Entry 6DVW (electron microscopy, 4.30 A resolution (low resolution: residue-level contacts below are approximate; hydrogen-bond / salt-bridge calls are withheld)); this record covers chains A and D of the 4 polymer chains in the assembly.

# Chain A (and D)
Protein: Transient receptor potential cation channel subfamily V member 3
Organism: Mus musculus
Notes: chain D of this document is another copy of the same molecule, construct and numbering; everything in this record applies to it too
UniProt: Q8K424 (TRPV3_MOUSE); residue numbers follow UniProt; this construct covers 3-791
Chain sequence (791 residues; row label = number of the first residue in the row):
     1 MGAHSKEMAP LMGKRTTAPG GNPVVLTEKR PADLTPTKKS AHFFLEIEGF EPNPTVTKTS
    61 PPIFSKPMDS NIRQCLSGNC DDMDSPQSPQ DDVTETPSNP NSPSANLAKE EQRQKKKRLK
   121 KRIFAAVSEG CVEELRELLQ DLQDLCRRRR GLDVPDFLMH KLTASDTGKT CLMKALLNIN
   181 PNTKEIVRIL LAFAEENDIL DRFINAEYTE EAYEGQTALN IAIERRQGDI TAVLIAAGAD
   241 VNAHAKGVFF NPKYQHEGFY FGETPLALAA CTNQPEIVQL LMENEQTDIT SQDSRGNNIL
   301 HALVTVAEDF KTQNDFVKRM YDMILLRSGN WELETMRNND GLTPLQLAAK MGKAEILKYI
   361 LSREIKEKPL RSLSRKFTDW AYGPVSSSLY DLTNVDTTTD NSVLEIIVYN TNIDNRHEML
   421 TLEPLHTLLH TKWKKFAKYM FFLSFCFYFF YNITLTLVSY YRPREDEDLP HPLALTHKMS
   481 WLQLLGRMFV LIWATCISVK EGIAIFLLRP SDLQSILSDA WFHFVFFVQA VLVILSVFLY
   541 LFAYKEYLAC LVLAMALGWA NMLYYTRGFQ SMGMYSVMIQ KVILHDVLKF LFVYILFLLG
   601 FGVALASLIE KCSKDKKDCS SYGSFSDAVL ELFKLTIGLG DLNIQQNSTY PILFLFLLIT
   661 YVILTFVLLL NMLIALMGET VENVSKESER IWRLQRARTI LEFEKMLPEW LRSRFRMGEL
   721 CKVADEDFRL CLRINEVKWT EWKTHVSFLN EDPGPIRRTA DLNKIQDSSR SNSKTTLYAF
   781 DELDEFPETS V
Disordered / not traced: 1-114, 759-791
Construct notes: initiating methionine (1); expression tag (2)
UniProt features mapped onto this chain:
  - binding site (Na(+)): Gly638
Reported in the primary citation:
  - self-association interface (contacts with another copy of this molecule): Val737 to Ile756
  - mutagenesis - H426A: unchanged signaling in response to camphor

# Interface between chain A and chain D
Pairs across the interface (71; chain A residue first):
  Trp380(A) - Glu257(D)
  Ala381(A) - Arg225(D)
  Tyr382(A) - Gln216(D)
  Tyr382(A) - Glu224(D)
  Tyr382(A) - Phe259(D)
  Tyr382(A) - Phe261(D)
  Gly383(A) - Glu224(D)
  Pro384(A) - Phe259(D)
  Val385(A) - Phe259(D)
  Ser459(A) - Ser607(D)
  Tyr460(A) - Phe625(D)
  Asp468(A) - Lys611(D)
  Leu469(A) - Lys611(D)
  Val552(A) - Ala604(D)
  Val552(A) - Ser607(D)
  Met555(A) - Val603(D)
  Trp559(A) - Leu596(D)
  Trp559(A) - Leu599(D)
  Met562(A) - Leu596(D)
  Leu563(A) - Leu596(D)
  Leu563(A) - Phe597(D)
  Ser571(A) - Lys589(D)
  Met572(A) - Val593(D)
  Tyr575(A) - Lys589(D)
  Tyr575(A) - Phe590(D)
  Tyr575(A) - Val593(D)
  Tyr575(A) - Leu668(D)
  Met578(A) - Asn671(D)
  Ile579(A) - Leu668(D)
  Ile579(A) - Asn671(D)
  Val587(A) - Val667(D)
  Tyr622(A) - Tyr650(D)
  Tyr622(A) - Ile652(D)
  Leu630(A) - Ile652(D)
  Phe633(A) - Ile659(D)
  Lys634(A) - Leu655(D)
  Ile637(A) - Ile659(D)
  Ile637(A) - Val662(D)
  Leu669(A) - Phe666(D)
  Met672(A) - Phe666(D)
  Met672(A) - Leu670(D)
  Leu673(A) - Leu670(D)
  Leu676(A) - Leu670(D)
  Leu676(A) - Ile674(D)
  Met677(A) - Met677(D)
  Thr680(A) - Ile674(D)
  Val681(A) - Met677(D)
  Val681(A) - Gly678(D)
  Val681(A) - Glu679(D)
  Glu736(A) - Gln255(D)
  Glu736(A) - His256(D)
  Glu736(A) - Glu257(D)
  Trp739(A) - Val306(D)
  Trp739(A) - Glu308(D)
  Trp742(A) - Arg226(D)
  Trp742(A) - Asn273(D)
  Thr744(A) - Arg225(D)
  His745(A) - Ile179(D)
  Val746(A) - Ile179(D)
  Phe748(A) - Leu177(D)
  Phe748(A) - Asn178(D)
  Glu751(A) - Lys169(D)
  Glu751(A) - Leu177(D)
  Asp752(A) - Leu177(D)
  Asp752(A) - Tyr213(D)
  Asp752(A) - Ile221(D)
  Asp752(A) - Arg225(D)
  Pro753(A) - Tyr213(D)
  Gly754(A) - Tyr213(D)
  Pro755(A) - Glu257(D)
  Arg758(A) - Glu210(D)
Other interface residues (no listed pair), chain A (53 interface residues in all): Glu465, Leu548, Leu553, Ala556, Val582, Ile583, Glu682
Other interface residues (no listed pair), chain D (58 interface residues in all): Asp166, Tyr208, Phe249, Thr272, Asn314, Phe316, Phe592, Gly600, Glu610, Leu635, Ile644, Leu657, Met672, Leu673

# Overview
53 residues of chain A face 58 of chain D across their interface. From UniProt: Na+-binding residue Gly638(A)
on chain A. The paper reports that H426A of chain A leaves signaling in response to camphor unchanged; a
self-association interface involving Val737(A).
Chain A and chain D are both Transient receptor potential cation channel subfamily V member 3 (Mus musculus);
the structure, Cryo-EM structure of mouse TRPV3, was determined by electron microscopy together with 6DVY and
6DVZ from the same study.
